8J58 - chains 1 and a of the 10 polymer chains in the assembly; structure by electron microscopy, 3.15 A resolution.

Chain 1:
Protein: ATP synthase subunit c
Organism: Mycobacterium tuberculosis
Reference sequence: A0A045H4W8 (A0A045H4W8_MYCTX); residue numbers follow UniProt; this construct covers 1-81
Amino-acid sequence (81 residues; row label = number of the first residue in the row):
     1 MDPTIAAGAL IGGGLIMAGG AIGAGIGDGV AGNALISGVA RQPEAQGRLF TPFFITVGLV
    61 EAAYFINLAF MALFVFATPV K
Not modelled in the structure: 1, 81

Chain a:
Protein: ATP synthase subunit a
Organism: Mycobacterium tuberculosis
Reference sequence: A0A045J1C5 (A0A045J1C5_MYCTX); numbering as in UniProt (aligned over 1-250)
Amino-acid sequence (250 residues; each row starts with the number of its first residue):
     1 MTETILAAQI EVGEHHTATW LGMTVNTDTV LSTAIAGLIV IALAFYLRAK VTSTDVPGGV
    61 QLFFEAITIQ MRNQVESAIG MRIAPFVLPL AVTIFVFILI SNWLAVLPVQ YTDKHGHTTE
   121 LLKSAAADIN YVLALALFVF VCYHTAGIWR RGIVGHPIKL LKGHVTLLAP INLVEEVAKP
   181 ISLSLRLFGN IFAGGILVAL IALFPPYIMW APNAIWKAFD LFVGAIQAFI FALLTILYFS
   241 QAMELEEEHH
Not modelled in the structure: 1-8, 112-118, 153-162, 246-250

How chain 1 and chain a interact:
Pairs across the interface - 6 pairs, chain 1 then chain a:
  F50(1) with H164(a)
  F54(1) with H164(a); V165(a), hydrophobic; L168(a), hydrophobic
  V57(1) with L168(a), hydrophobic
  E61(1) with I171(a)
Also at the interface, not in a pair above, chain 1 (5 interface residues in all): F65

Overview:
The interface between chain 1 and chain a involves 5 residues on one side and 4 on the other.
Here chain 1 is ATP synthase subunit c and chain a is ATP synthase subunit a, both from Mycobacterium
tuberculosis. Entry 8J58 (Cryo-EM structure of Mycobacterium tuberculosis ATP synthase Fo in the apo-form) was
determined by electron microscopy together with 8J0S, 8J0T, 8J57, 8JR0 and 8JR1 from the same study.
